8G2Z - chains CL and CM of the 431 polymer chains in the assembly; structure by electron microscopy, 4.10 A resolution (low resolution: residue-level contacts below are approximate; hydrogen-bond / salt-bridge calls are withheld).

# Chain CL
Molecule: Tubulin beta chain
Organism: Tetrahymena thermophila
UniProtKB: P41352 (TBB_TETTH); numbering as in UniProt (aligned over 1-443)
Sequence (443 residues; each row starts with the number of its first residue):
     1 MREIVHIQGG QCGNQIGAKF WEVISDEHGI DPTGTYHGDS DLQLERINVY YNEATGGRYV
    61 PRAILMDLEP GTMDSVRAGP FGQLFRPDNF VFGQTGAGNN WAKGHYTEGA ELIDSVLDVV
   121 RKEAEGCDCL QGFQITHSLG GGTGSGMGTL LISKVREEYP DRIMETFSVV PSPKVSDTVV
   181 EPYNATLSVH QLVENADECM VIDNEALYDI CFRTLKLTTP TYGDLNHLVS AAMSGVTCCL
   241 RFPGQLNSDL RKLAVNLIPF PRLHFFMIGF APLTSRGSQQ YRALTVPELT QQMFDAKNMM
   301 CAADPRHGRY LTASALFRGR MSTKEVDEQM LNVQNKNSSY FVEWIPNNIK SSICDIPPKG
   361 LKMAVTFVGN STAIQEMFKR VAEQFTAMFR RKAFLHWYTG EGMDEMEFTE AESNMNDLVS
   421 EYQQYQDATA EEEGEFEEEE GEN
Unresolved in the structure: 431-443
Curated features (UniProtKB/Swiss-Prot):
  - binding site (GTP): Gln11, Glu69, Ser138, Gly142, Thr143, Gly144, Asn204, Asn226
  - binding site (Mg(2+)): Glu69

# Chain CM
Molecule: Tubulin alpha chain
Organism: Tetrahymena thermophila
Notes: EC 3.6.5.-
UniProtKB: P41351 (TBA_TETTH); numbering as in UniProt (aligned over 1-449)
Sequence (449 residues; numbered 1 to 449; the number before each row is that of its first residue):
     1 MREVISIHVG QGGIQVGNAC WELFCLEHGI QPDGQMPSDK TIGGGDDAFN TFFSETGAGK
    61 HVPRAVFLDL EPTVIDEVRT GTYRQLFHPE QLISGKEDAA NNFARGHYTI GKEIVDLCLD
   121 RIRKLADNCT GLQGFLVFNS VGGGTGSGLG SLLLERLSVD YGKKSKLGFT IYPSPQVSTA
   181 VVEPYNSILS THSLLEHTDV AVMLDNEAIY DICRRNLDIE RPTYTNLNRL IAQVISSLTA
   241 SLRFDGALNV DITEFQTNLV PYPRIHFMLS SYAPIISAEK AYHEQLSVAE ITNSAFEPAN
   301 MMAKCDPRHG KYMACSMMYR GDVVPKDVNA SIATIKTKRT IQFVDWCPTG FKVGINYQPP
   361 TVVPGGDLAK VMRAVCMISN STAIAEVFSR LDHKFDLMYA KRAFVHWYVG EGMEEGEFSE
   421 AREDLAALEK DYEEVGIETA EGEGEEEGY
Unresolved in the structure: 440-449
Curated features (UniProtKB/Swiss-Prot):
  - active site: Glu254
  - binding site (GTP): Gln11, Glu71, Ser140, Gly144, Thr145, Thr179, Asn206, Asn228
  - binding site (Mg(2+)): Glu71
  - site: Tyr449 (Involved in polymerization)
  - modified residue: Lys40 (N6-acetyllysine)
  - mutagenesis: Lys40 (K40R: Produces faster growing cells in medium with paclitaxel, a microtubule-stabilizing drug)
What the authors report for this chain:
  - post-translational modification sites: Lys40 (citing earlier work)

# Interface between chain CL and chain CM
Contacting residue pairs (83; chain CL residue first):
  Met1(CL) - Lys96(CM)
  Arg2(CL) - Leu70(CM)
  Arg2(CL) - Glu71(CM)
  Arg2(CL) - Pro72(CM)
  Arg2(CL) - Lys96(CM)
  Arg2(CL) - Glu97(CM)
  Arg2(CL) - Asp98(CM)
  Glu45(CL) - Asp76(CM)
  Arg46(CL) - Asp76(CM)
  Asp128(CL) - Lys96(CM)
  Cys129(CL) - Lys96(CM)
  Cys129(CL) - Glu97(CM)
  Gln131(CL) - Glu97(CM)
  Pro243(CL) - Glu77(CM)
  Gln245(CL) - Gln11(CM)
  Gln245(CL) - Gln15(CM)
  Gln245(CL) - Thr223(CM)
  Gln245(CL) - Tyr224(CM)
  Leu246(CL) - Gln11(CM)
  Leu246(CL) - Thr179(CM)
  Asn247(CL) - Gln11(CM)
  Asn247(CL) - Glu71(CM)
  Asn247(CL) - Thr73(CM)
  Asp249(CL) - Asp98(CM)
  Asp249(CL) - Ala100(CM)
  Arg251(CL) - Ala100(CM)
  Arg251(CL) - Arg105(CM)
  Arg251(CL) - Trp407(CM)
  Arg251(CL) - Glu411(CM)
  Lys252(CL) - Asp98(CM)
  Lys252(CL) - Ala100(CM)
  Ala254(CL) - Trp407(CM)
  Val255(CL) - Ala100(CM)
  Val255(CL) - Phe404(CM)
  Val255(CL) - Trp407(CM)
  Asn256(CL) - Asn101(CM)
  Asn256(CL) - Ala180(CM)
  Asn256(CL) - Val181(CM)
  Asn256(CL) - Phe404(CM)
  Ile258(CL) - Phe404(CM)
  Ile258(CL) - His406(CM)
  Ile258(CL) - Trp407(CM)
  Pro259(CL) - Phe404(CM)
  Pro259(CL) - His406(CM)
  Phe260(CL) - His406(CM)
  Pro261(CL) - His406(CM)
  Met321(CL) - Arg221(CM)
  Ser322(CL) - Arg221(CM)
  Ser322(CL) - Pro222(CM)
  Ser322(CL) - Thr223(CM)
  Thr323(CL) - Tyr210(CM)
  Thr323(CL) - Arg221(CM)
  Thr323(CL) - Tyr224(CM)
  Lys324(CL) - Tyr210(CM)
  Lys324(CL) - Arg221(CM)
  Lys324(CL) - Pro222(CM)
  Lys324(CL) - Thr223(CM)
  Lys324(CL) - Tyr224(CM)
  Lys324(CL) - Leu227(CM)
  Glu325(CL) - Arg221(CM)
  Asp327(CL) - Val177(CM)
  Asp327(CL) - Tyr210(CM)
  Leu331(CL) - Gln176(CM)
  Leu331(CL) - Val177(CM)
  Trp344(CL) - Leu397(CM)
  Trp344(CL) - Met398(CM)
  Trp344(CL) - Lys401(CM)
  Ile345(CL) - Met398(CM)
  Pro346(CL) - Lys394(CM)
  Pro346(CL) - Met398(CM)
  Asn347(CL) - Gln176(CM)
  Asn347(CL) - Ser178(CM)
  Asn347(CL) - Ala180(CM)
  Asn347(CL) - Val181(CM)
  Asn347(CL) - Lys394(CM)
  Asn348(CL) - Val181(CM)
  Ile349(CL) - Thr179(CM)
  Ile349(CL) - Ala180(CM)
  Lys350(CL) - Thr179(CM)
  Lys350(CL) - Ala180(CM)
  Ser351(CL) - Thr179(CM)
  Thr429(CL) - Lys401(CM)
  Ala430(CL) - Lys401(CM)
Other interface residues (no listed pair), chain CL (41 interface residues in all): Gly244, Val286, Arg320
Other interface residues (no listed pair), chain CM (40 interface residues in all): Val74, Gly95, Asn102, Val182, Arg402, Ala403

# In short
The interface between chain CL and chain CM involves 41 residues on one side and 40 on the other. UniProt
lists 8 GTP-binding residues and Mg2+-binding residue Glu69(CL) on chain CL; active-site residue Glu254(CM)
and 8 GTP-binding residues on chain CM. The paper reports a modification site at Lys40(CM).
Here chain CL is Tubulin beta chain and chain CM is Tubulin alpha chain, both from Tetrahymena thermophila.
Entry 8G2Z (48-nm doublet microtubule from Tetrahymena thermophila strain CU428) was determined by electron
microscopy, deposited together with 8G3D.
